8E3R - chains D and F of the 3 polymer chains in the assembly; structure by X-ray diffraction, 1.45 A resolution.

[Chain D]
Molecule: 16-nt DNA strand
Sequence (16 nucleotides; row label = number of the first residue in the row):
    17 TCCCACTTCC TTTTAT

[Chain F]
Name: Transcription factor PU.1
From: Homo sapiens
Notes: fragment: ETS-Domain
UniProtKB: P17947 (SPI1_HUMAN); numbering as in UniProt (aligned over 165-270)
Amino-acid sequence (106 residues; each row starts with the number of its first residue):
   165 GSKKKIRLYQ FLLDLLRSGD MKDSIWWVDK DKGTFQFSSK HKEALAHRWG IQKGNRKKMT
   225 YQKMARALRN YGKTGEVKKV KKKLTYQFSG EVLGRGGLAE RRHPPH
Not modelled in the structure: 165-168, 260-270
UniProt features mapped onto this chain:
  - DNA-binding region: Ile170 to Ser253 (ETS)
  - binding site (DNA): Lys217, Arg230, Arg233, Lys243
  - natural variant: His211 (H211P: In AGM10), Val241 (V241G: In AGM10)
Reported in the primary citation:
  - contacts within the chain: Gln226-Arg233 (water-mediated contact)
  - conformationally variable residues (side-chain flip): Gln226

[How chain D and chain F interact]
Pairs across the interface (18):
  DA21(D) with Arg171(F), salt bridge to the phosphate
  DC22(D) with Arg171(F), salt bridge to the phosphate; Leu172(F), hydrogen bond to the phosphate; Lys217(F), hydrogen bond to the phosphate; Tyr235(F), hydrogen bond to the phosphate
  DT23(D) with Trp213(F), hydrogen bond to the phosphate; Lys217(F), salt bridge to the phosphate; Asn219(F), hydrogen bond to the phosphate; Met223(F), phosphate contact; Asn234(F), base contact
  DT24(D) with Asn219(F), phosphate contact; Arg220(F), phosphate contact; Lys221(F), hydrogen bond to the phosphate; Lys227(F), salt bridge to the phosphate; Arg230(F), base contact
  DC25(D) with Lys221(F), salt bridge to the phosphate
  DC26(D) with Gln226(F), base contact
  DT27(D) with Gln226(F), base contact
Interface residues without a listed pair, chain F (16 interface residues in all): Ile170, Lys222, Ala231

[Overview]
Chain D and chain F form an interface of 7 and 16 residues respectively; the contacts include 6 hydrogen bonds
and 5 salt bridges. Among the polar pairs are DC22(D)-Leu172(F), DC22(D)-Lys217(F) and DC22(D)-Tyr235(F). The
paper reports conformational variability at Gln226(F); contacts within the chain involving Gln226(F) and
Arg233(F).
Chain D is a 16-nt DNA strand and chain F is Transcription factor PU.1 (Homo sapiens); the structure, Human
PU.1 ETS-Domain (165-270) Bound to d(AATAAAAGGAAGTGGG), was determined by X-ray diffraction together with
8E3K, 8E4H, 8E5Y, 8EBH, 8EE9, 8EJ6 and 14 further entries from the same study.
